Entry 7CUN (electron microscopy, 3.50 A resolution); this record covers chains D and G of the 12 polymer chains in the assembly.

# Chain D
Molecule: Integrator complex subunit 4
Organism: Homo sapiens
Reference sequence: Q96HW7 (INT4_HUMAN); residue numbers follow UniProt; this construct covers 1-963
Amino-acid sequence (963 residues; numbered 1 to 963; the number before each row is that of its first residue):
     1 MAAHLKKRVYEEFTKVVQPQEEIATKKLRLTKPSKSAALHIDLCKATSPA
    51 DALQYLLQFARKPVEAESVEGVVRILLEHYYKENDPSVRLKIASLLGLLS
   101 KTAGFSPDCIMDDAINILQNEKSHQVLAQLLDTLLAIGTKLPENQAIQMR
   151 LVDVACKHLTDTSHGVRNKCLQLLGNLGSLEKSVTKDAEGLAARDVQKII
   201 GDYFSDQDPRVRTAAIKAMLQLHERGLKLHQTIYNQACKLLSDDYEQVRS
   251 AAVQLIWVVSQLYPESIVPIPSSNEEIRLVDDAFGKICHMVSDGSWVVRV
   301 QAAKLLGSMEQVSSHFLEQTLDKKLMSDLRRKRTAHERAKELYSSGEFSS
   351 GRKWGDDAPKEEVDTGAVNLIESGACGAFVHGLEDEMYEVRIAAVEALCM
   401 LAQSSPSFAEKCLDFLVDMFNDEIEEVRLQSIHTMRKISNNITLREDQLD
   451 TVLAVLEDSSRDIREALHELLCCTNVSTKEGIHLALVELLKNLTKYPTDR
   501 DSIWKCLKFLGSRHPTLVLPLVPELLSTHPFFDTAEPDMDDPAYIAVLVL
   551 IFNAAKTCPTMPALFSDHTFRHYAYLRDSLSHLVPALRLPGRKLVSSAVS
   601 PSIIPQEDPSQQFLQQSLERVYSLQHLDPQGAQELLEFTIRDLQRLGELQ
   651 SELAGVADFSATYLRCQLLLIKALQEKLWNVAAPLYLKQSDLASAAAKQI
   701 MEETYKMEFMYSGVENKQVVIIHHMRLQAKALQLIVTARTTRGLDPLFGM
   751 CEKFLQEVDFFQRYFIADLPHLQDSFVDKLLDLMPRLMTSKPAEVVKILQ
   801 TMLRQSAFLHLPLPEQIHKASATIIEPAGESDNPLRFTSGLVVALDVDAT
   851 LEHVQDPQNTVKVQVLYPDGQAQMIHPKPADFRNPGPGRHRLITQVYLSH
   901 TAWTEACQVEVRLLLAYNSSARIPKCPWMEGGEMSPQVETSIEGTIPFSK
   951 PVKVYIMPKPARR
Not modelled in the structure: 1-32, 183-195, 268-289, 344-372, 595-607, 937-963
UniProt features mapped onto this chain:
  - modified residue: Lys-26 (N6-acetyllysine)
  - cross-link: Lys-791 (Glycyl lysine isopeptide (Lys-Gly) (interchain with G-Cter in SUMO1))

# Chain G
Molecule: Integrator complex subunit 7
Organism: Homo sapiens
Reference sequence: Q9NVH2 (INT7_HUMAN); numbering as in UniProt (aligned over 1-962)
Amino-acid sequence (962 residues; row label = number of the first residue in the row):
     1 MASNSTKSFLADAGYGEQELDANSALMELDKGLRSGKLGEQCEAVVRFPR
    51 LFQKYPFPILINSAFLKLADVFRVGNNFLRLCVLKVTQQSEKHLEKILNV
   101 DEFVKRIFSVIHSNDPVARAITLRMLGSLASIIPERKNAHHSIRQSLDSH
   151 DNVEVEAAVFAAANFSAQSKDFAVGICNKISEMIQGLATPVDLKLKLIPI
   201 LQHMHHDAILASSARQLLQQLVTSYPSTKMVIVSLHTFTLLAASSLVDTP
   251 KQIQLLLQYLKNDPRKAVKRLAIQDLKLLANKTPHTWSRENIQALCECAL
   301 QTPYDSLKLGMLSVLSTLSGTIAIKHYFSIVPGNVSSSPRSSDLVKLAQE
   351 CCYHNNRGIAAHGVRVLTNITVSCQEKDLLALEQDAVFGLESLLVLCSQD
   401 DSPGAQATLKIALNCMVKLAKGRPHLSQSVVETLLTQLHSAQDAARILMC
   451 HCLAAIAMQLPVLGDGMLGDLMELYKVIGRSATDKQQELLVSLATVIFVA
   501 SQKALSVESKAVIKQQLESVSNGWTVYRIARQASRMGNHDMAKELYQSLL
   551 TQVASEHFYFWLNSLKEFSHAEQCLTGLQEENYSSALSCIAESLKFYHKG
   601 IASLTAASTPLNPLSFQCEFVKLRIDLLQAFSQLICTCNSLKTSPPPAIA
   651 TTIAMTLGNDLQRCGRISNQMKQSMEEFRSLASRYGDLYQASFDADSATL
   701 RNVELQQQSCLLISHAIEALILDPESASFQEYGSTGTAHADSEYERRMMS
   751 VYNHVLEEVESLNRKYTPVSYMHTACLCNAIIALLKVPLSFQRYFFQKLQ
   801 STSIKLALSPSPRNPAEPIAVQNNQQLALKVEGVVQHGSKPGLFRKIQSV
   851 CLNVSSTLQSKSGQDYKIPIDNMTNEMEQRVEPHNDYFSTQFLLNFAILG
   901 THNITVESSVKDANGIVWKTGPRTTIFVKSLEDPYSQQIRLQQQQAQQPL
   951 QQQQQRNAYTRF
Not modelled in the structure: 1-20, 329-341, 929-962
UniProt features mapped onto this chain:
  - modified residue (Phosphoserine): Ser-338, Ser-809

# How chain D and chain G interact
Residue-residue contacts (72):
  Asp-540(D) with Asn-138(G)
  Arg-571(D) with Gln-145(G)
  Ala-574(D) with Arg-144(G)
  Tyr-575(D) with Lys-137(G), hydrogen bond (side chain-backbone); His-140(G); His-141(G)
  Asp-578(D) with Arg-144(G), salt bridge; Val-174(G); Gly-175(G); Asn-178(G)
  Phe-613(D) with Leu-246(G); Val-247(G)
  Arg-620(D) with His-285(G), hydrogen bond (side chain-backbone); Thr-286(G)
  Leu-624(D) with His-326(G)
  Leu-627(D) with Lys-325(G)
  Asp-628(D) with Lys-325(G), salt bridge
  Gly-631(D) with Ile-322(G); Lys-325(G)
  Glu-634(D) with Ile-322(G)
  Leu-635(D) with Ile-322(G), hydrophobic
  Phe-638(D) with His-285(G)
  Arg-641(D) with Leu-246(G); Lys-282(G); His-285(G)
  Asp-642(D) with Leu-246(G)
  Arg-645(D) with His-205(G); Ser-244(G), hydrogen bond (side chain-backbone); Leu-246(G)
  Leu-649(D) with His-205(G); His-206(G); Ser-245(G)
  Gln-650(D) with Ala-208(G)
  Trp-679(D) with Ser-734(G)
  Asn-680(D) with Thr-735(G); Gly-736(G), hydrogen bond (backbone-backbone); Thr-737(G), hydrogen bond (backbone-backbone)
  Val-681(D) with Arg-701(G); Ser-734(G); Thr-735(G)
  Pro-684(D) with Glu-731(G)
  Leu-685(D) with Gln-708(G); Leu-711(G); Leu-712(G)
  Leu-687(D) with Glu-704(G); Gln-707(G); Gln-708(G); Leu-711(G), hydrophobic
  Gln-689(D) with Tyr-689(G); Gln-690(G), hydrogen bond
  Leu-692(D) with Asn-914(G)
  Arg-742(D) with His-715(G); Ala-727(G); Phe-729(G)
  Leu-744(D) with Ala-727(G); Ser-728(G)
  Lys-797(D) with Tyr-732(G), hydrogen bond (side chain-backbone); Gly-733(G)
  Pro-868(D) with Met-877(G); Leu-893(G), hydrophobic
  Asp-869(D) with Met-877(G); Asn-895(G), hydrogen bond
  Gly-870(D) with Met-877(G)
  Thr-901(D) with Gln-825(G)
  Ala-902(D) with Gln-825(G); Gln-826(G)
  Trp-903(D) with Gln-826(G)
  Thr-904(D) with Gln-825(G); Gln-826(G)
  Glu-905(D) with Ala-828(G)
  Cys-907(D) with Gln-891(G)
  Gln-908(D) with Gln-891(G)
Other interface residues (no listed pair), chain D (47 interface residues in all): Met-539, Pro-609, Ser-610, Lys-677, Ala-682, Arg-739, His-900
Other interface residues (no listed pair), chain G (63 interface residues in all): Lys-179, Asp-207, Asp-248, Thr-249, Thr-283, Pro-284, Ser-373, Gly-686, His-739, Met-749, Leu-756, Asn-824, Gln-879, Ile-916

# In short
The interface between chain D and chain G involves 47 residues on one side and 63 on the other; the contacts
include 8 hydrogen bonds and 2 salt bridges. Polar contacts include Asp-578(D)/Arg-144(G),
Asp-628(D)/Lys-325(G) and Tyr-575(D)/Lys-137(G).
Here chain D is Integrator complex subunit 4 and chain G is Integrator complex subunit 7, both from Homo
sapiens. Entry 7CUN (The structure of human Integrator-PP2A complex) was determined by electron microscopy.
